PDB entry 6VYI | electron microscopy, 3.00 A resolution | chains A and B

# Chain A (and B)
Name: Diacylglycerol O-acyltransferase 1
From: Homo sapiens
Notes: EC 2.3.1.20; chain B of this document is another copy of the same molecule, construct and numbering; everything in this record applies to it too
UniProtKB: O75907 (DGAT1_HUMAN); residues 1-488 here = UniProt positions 1-488
Amino-acid sequence (488 residues; row label = number of the first residue in the row):
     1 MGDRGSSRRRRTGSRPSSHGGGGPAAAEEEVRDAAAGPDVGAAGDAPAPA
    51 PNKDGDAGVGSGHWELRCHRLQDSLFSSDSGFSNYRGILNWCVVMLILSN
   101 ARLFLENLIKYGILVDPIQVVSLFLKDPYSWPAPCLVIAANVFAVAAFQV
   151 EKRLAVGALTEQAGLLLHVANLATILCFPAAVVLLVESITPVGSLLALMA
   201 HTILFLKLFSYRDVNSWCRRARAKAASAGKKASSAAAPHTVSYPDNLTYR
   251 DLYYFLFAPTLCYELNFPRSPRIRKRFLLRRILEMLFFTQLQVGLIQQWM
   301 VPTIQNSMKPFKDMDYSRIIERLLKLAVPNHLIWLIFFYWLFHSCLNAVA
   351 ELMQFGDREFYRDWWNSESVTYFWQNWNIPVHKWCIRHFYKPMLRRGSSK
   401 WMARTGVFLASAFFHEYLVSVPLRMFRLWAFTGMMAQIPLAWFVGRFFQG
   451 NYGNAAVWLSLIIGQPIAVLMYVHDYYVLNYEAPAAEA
Unresolved in the structure: 1-65, 229-238, 482-488
Residues lining bound ligands:
  - 6OU ([(2R)-1-[2-azanylethoxy(oxidanyl)phosphoryl]oxy-3-hexadecanoyloxy-propan-2-yl] (Z)-octadec-9-enoate), molecule 1: Phe76, Ser77, Ser78, Ile88, Trp91, Trp299, Leu324, Asn451, Tyr452, Ala455, Leu459
  - 6OU, molecule 2: Arg86, Leu89, Asn90, Trp91, Cys92, Val93, Val94, Met95, Leu96, Ile97, Leu98, Ser99, Asn100, Ala101, Phe104, Leu105, Phe277, Arg280, Arg281, Leu283, Glu284, Phe287, Phe288, Leu295, Leu332, Leu335, Ile336, Phe338, Tyr339, Trp364, Trp458
Curated features (UniProtKB/Swiss-Prot):
  - region: Gln119 to Ser130 (Extracellular loop 1 (EL1)), Pro380 to Leu394 (Amphipathic helix (AH))
  - motif: Phe360 to Asn366 (FYXDWWN motif)
  - active site: His415
  - binding site (an acyl-CoA): Trp374 to His382, Tyr390, Arg404, Tyr477
  - site: Glu416 (Important for catalytic activity)
  - modified residue (Phosphoserine): Ser17, Ser18
  - natural variant: Trp458 to Ala488 (deletion: In DIAR7; uncertain significance)
  - mutagenesis: Leu346 (L346W: Strongly reduced diacylglycerol O-acyltransferase activity), Thr371 (T371A: Decreased diacylglycerol O-acyltransferase activity), Gln375 (Q375A: Slightly decreased diacylglycerol O-acyltransferase activity), Trp377 (W377F: Abolished diacylglycerol O-acyltransferase activity), Asn378 (N378A/L: Abolished diacylglycerol O-acyltransferase activity), Val381 (V381A: Does not affect diacylglycerol O-acyltransferase activity; V381W: Decreased diacylglycerol O-acyltransferase activity), His382 (H382A: Decreased diacylglycerol O-acyltransferase activity), Cys385 (C385W: Decreased diacylglycerol O-acyltransferase activity), Ile386 (I386A: Slightly decreased diacylglycerol O-acyltransferase activity), Tyr390 (Y390A: Decreased diacylglycerol O-acyltransferase activity), Lys391 (K391A: Slightly decreased diacylglycerol O-acyltransferase activity), Lys400 (K400L: Decreased diacylglycerol O-acyltransferase activity), 9 further mutagenesis entries in UniProt
Reported in the primary citation:
  - catalytic residues: His415 (by similarity / conservation)
  - contacts within the chain: His415-Met434 (hydrogen bond)
  - mutagenesis - N378A, S411W, H415A: abolished catalytic activity
  - mutagenesis - V381W, C385W, V407F, S411I, M434A, Q437A, Q465A: decreased catalytic activity
  - catalytic residues: Asn378 (proposed by the authors, not directly observed)
  - self-association interface (contacts with another copy of this molecule): His69 to Gly87

# Interface between chain A and chain B
Residue-residue contacts - 132 pairs, chain A then chain B:
  Cys68(A) with Cys262(B), hydrophobic; Glu264(B), hydrogen bond; Lys383(B), hydrogen bond (backbone-side chain); Arg387(B)
  His69(A) with Thr260(B), hydrogen bond; Cys262(B); Glu264(B), salt bridge; Phe267(B); Pro268(B); Phe355(B); Asp357(B)
  Arg70(A) with Pro268(B); Asp357(B), hydrogen bond (backbone-side chain)
  Leu71(A) with Arg269(B); Gly356(B)
  Gln72(A) with Gly356(B), hydrogen bond (backbone-backbone); Asp357(B), hydrogen bond (backbone-backbone); Arg358(B); Glu359(B), hydrogen bond
  Asp73(A) with Asp357(B); Arg358(B)
  Ser74(A) with His343(B); Asn347(B), hydrogen bond; Arg358(B), hydrogen bond (side chain-backbone); Tyr361(B)
  Leu75(A) with Tyr361(B); Arg362(B); Asp363(B)
  Phe76(A) with Arg86(B), hydrogen bond (backbone-side chain); Phe338(B), hydrophobic; Tyr339(B), hydrophobic; His343(B); Tyr361(B), hydrogen bond (backbone-side chain); Trp365(B), hydrophobic
  Ser77(A) with Arg86(B); His343(B)
  Asp79(A) with Arg274(B), salt bridge
  Phe82(A) with Asp363(B); Trp365(B), hydrophobic
  Ser83(A) with Ser83(B); Asn84(B)
  Asn84(A) with Ser83(B); Trp365(B); Asn366(B), hydrogen bond (backbone-side chain)
  Tyr85(A) with Tyr85(B); Arg86(B), hydrogen bond; Leu89(B), hydrophobic; Trp365(B)
  Arg86(A) with Phe76(B), hydrogen bond (side chain-backbone); Ser77(B); Tyr85(B), hydrogen bond; Asn366(B); Asn451(B)
  Gly87(A) with Trp365(B); Asn454(B); Trp458(B), hydrogen bond (backbone-side chain)
  Ile88(A) with Leu89(B), hydrophobic; Trp365(B), hydrophobic
  Leu89(A) with Tyr85(B), hydrophobic; Ile88(B), hydrophobic
  Asn90(A) with Asn451(B); Asn454(B), hydrogen bond
  Trp91(A) with His331(B), hydrogen bond; Leu332(B), hydrophobic; Leu335(B), hydrophobic; Trp458(B)
  Val94(A) with Ala455(B), hydrophobic; Leu459(B), hydrophobic; Ile462(B), hydrophobic
  Met95(A) with Val328(B), hydrophobic; Ile462(B), hydrophobic
  Leu98(A) with Ile462(B), hydrophobic
  Thr260(A) with His69(B), hydrogen bond
  Cys262(A) with Cys68(B), hydrophobic; His69(B)
  Glu264(A) with Cys68(B), hydrogen bond; His69(B), salt bridge
  Pro268(A) with His69(B); Arg70(B)
  Arg269(A) with Leu71(B)
  Arg274(A) with Asp79(B), salt bridge
  Arg280(A) with Tyr452(B), hydrogen bond
  Val328(A) with Met95(B), hydrophobic
  His331(A) with Trp91(B), hydrogen bond
  Leu332(A) with Trp91(B), hydrophobic
  Leu335(A) with Trp91(B), hydrophobic
  Phe338(A) with Phe76(B), hydrophobic
  Tyr339(A) with Phe76(B), hydrophobic
  His343(A) with Ser74(B); Phe76(B); Ser77(B)
  Asn347(A) with Ser74(B), hydrogen bond
  Phe355(A) with His69(B)
  Gly356(A) with Leu71(B); Gln72(B), hydrogen bond (backbone-backbone)
  Asp357(A) with His69(B); Arg70(B), hydrogen bond (side chain-backbone); Gln72(B), hydrogen bond (backbone-backbone); Asp73(B)
  Arg358(A) with Gln72(B); Asp73(B); Ser74(B), hydrogen bond (backbone-side chain)
  Glu359(A) with Gln72(B), hydrogen bond
  Tyr361(A) with Ser74(B); Leu75(B); Phe76(B), hydrogen bond (side chain-backbone)
  Arg362(A) with Leu75(B)
  Asp363(A) with Leu75(B); Phe82(B)
  Trp365(A) with Phe76(B), hydrophobic; Phe82(B), hydrophobic; Asn84(B); Tyr85(B); Gly87(B); Ile88(B), hydrophobic
  Asn366(A) with Asn84(B), hydrogen bond (side chain-backbone); Arg86(B)
  Lys383(A) with Cys68(B), hydrogen bond (side chain-backbone)
  Arg387(A) with Cys68(B)
  Asn451(A) with Arg86(B); Asn90(B)
  Tyr452(A) with Arg280(B), hydrogen bond
  Asn454(A) with Arg86(B); Gly87(B); Asn90(B), hydrogen bond
  Ala455(A) with Val94(B), hydrophobic
  Trp458(A) with Gly87(B), hydrogen bond (side chain-backbone); Trp91(B)
  Leu459(A) with Val94(B), hydrophobic
  Ile462(A) with Val94(B), hydrophobic; Met95(B), hydrophobic; Leu98(B), hydrophobic
Interface residues without a listed pair, chain A (64 interface residues in all): Arg67, Tyr263, Phe267, Phe277, Arg281, Phe360
Interface residues without a listed pair, chain B (64 interface residues in all): Arg67, Tyr263, Phe277, Arg281, Phe360

# Overview
The chain A/chain B interface involves 64 residues from each chain; the contacts include 34 hydrogen bonds and
4 salt bridges. Among the polar pairs are His69(A)-Glu264(B), Asp79(A)-Arg274(B) and Cys68(A)-Glu264(B). The
paper reports catalytic residues His415(A) and Asn378(A); V381W, C385W and V407F of chain A, among others,
reduce catalytic activity; 10 substitutions were tested in all.
Both chains are Diacylglycerol O-acyltransferase 1 (Homo sapiens). Entry 6VYI (Cryo-EM structure of human
diacylglycerol O-acyltransferase 1) was determined by electron microscopy, deposited together with 6VZ1.
